Entry 8YM5 (X-ray diffraction, 2.09 A resolution); this record covers chains I and A of the 10 polymer chains in the assembly.

# Chain I
Name: CASP8 and FADD-like apoptosis regulator subunit p43
Organism: Homo sapiens
Reference sequence: O15519 (CFLAR_HUMAN); numbering as in UniProt (aligned over 1-181)
Amino-acid sequence (184 residues; each row starts with the number of its first residue; numbers below 1 keep their minus sign (Gly-2 is residue -2)):
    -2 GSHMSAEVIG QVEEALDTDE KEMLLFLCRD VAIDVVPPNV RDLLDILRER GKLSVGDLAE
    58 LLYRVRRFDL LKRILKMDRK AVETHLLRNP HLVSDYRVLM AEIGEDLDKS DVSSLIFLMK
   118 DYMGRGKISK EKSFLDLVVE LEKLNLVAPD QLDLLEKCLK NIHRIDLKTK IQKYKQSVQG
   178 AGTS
Unresolved in the structure: -2, 30-33, 121-125, 176-181
Modified / non-standard residues: Mse1, Mse20, Mse74, Mse97, Mse116, Mse120 (selenomethionine; parent Met)
Differences from the reference sequence: expression tag (-2 to 0); engineered mutation Gly7 (His in O15519)
What the authors report for this chain:
  - mutagenesis - H7G/R38D, H7G/E46A, H7G/K140D, H7G/K124D: decreased binding to Caspase-8 (chain A)

# Chain A
Name: Caspase-8
Organism: Homo sapiens
Notes: EC 3.4.22.61
Reference sequence: Q14790 (CASP8_HUMAN); numbering as in UniProt (aligned over 1-185)
Amino-acid sequence (185 residues; each row starts with the number of its first residue):
     1 MDFSRNLYDI GEQLDSEDLA SLKFLSLDYI PQRKQEPIKD ALMLFQRLQE KRMLEESNLS
    61 FLKELLFRIN RLDLLITYLN TRKEEMEREL QTPGRAQISA YRVMLYQISE EVSRSELRSF
   121 KGGLQEEISK CKLDDDMNLL DIFIEMEKRV ILGEGKLDIL KRVCAQINKS LLKIINDYEE
   181 FSKER
Unresolved in the structure: 1, 181-185
Modified / non-standard residues: Mse1 (selenomethionine); Mse43, Mse53, Mse86, Mse104, Mse137, Mse146 (selenomethionine; parent Met)
Differences from the reference sequence: engineered mutation Gly122 (Phe in Q14790), Gly123 (Leu in Q14790)
What the authors report for this chain:
  - self-association interface (contacts with another copy of this molecule): Glu12, Asn70, Glu110
  - mutagenesis - E12A/F122G/L123G, N70A/F122G/L123G, E110A/F122G/L123G: unchanged binding to CASP8 and FADD-like apoptosis regulator subunit p43 (chain I)

# Chain I / chain A interface
Residue-residue contacts (16):
  Ser111(I) with Tyr8(A)
  Phe114(I) with Ser4(A); Leu7(A), hydrophobic; Leu42(A), hydrophobic; Gln46(A); Gln49(A)
  Leu115(I) with Ser4(A); Arg5(A); Tyr8(A), hydrophobic
  Lys117(I) with Gln46(A); Gln49(A), hydrogen bond
  Asp118(I) with Ser4(A), hydrogen bond
  Asn158(I) with Arg5(A), hydrogen bond; Tyr8(A)
  Ile159(I) with Tyr8(A)
  His160(I) with Tyr8(A)
Also at the interface, not in a pair above, chain I (12 interface residues in all): Tyr119, Lys127, Lys154, Lys157
Also at the interface, not in a pair above, chain A (9 interface residues in all): Asp2, Mse43
From the paper, about this interface:
  - hot spots on chain A (mutagenesis) - R33D/F122G/L123G, R52D/F122G/L123G: decreased binding to CASP8 and FADD-like apoptosis regulator subunit p43 (chain I)

# Summary
12 residues of chain I face 9 of chain A across their interface, with 3 hydrogen bonds. Polar pairs include
Lys117(I)-Gln49(A), Asp118(I)-Ser4(A) and Asn158(I)-Arg5(A). From the paper: H7G/R38D, H7G/E46A and H7G/K140D
of chain I, among others, reduce binding to Caspase-8 (chain A); a self-association interface involving
Glu12(A), Asn70(A) and Glu110(A); 9 substitutions were tested in all.
Here chain I is CASP8 and FADD-like apoptosis regulator subunit p43 and chain A is Caspase-8, both from Homo
sapiens. Entry 8YM5 (Structure of Caspase-8/cFLIP death effector domain assembly) was determined by X-ray
diffraction (same publication as 8YM4, 8YM6, 8YNI, 8YNK, 8YNL, 8YNM and 8YNN).
